PDB entry 3GX4 | X-ray diffraction, 2.70 A resolution | chains X and Y of the 3 polymer chains in the assembly

# Chain X
Name: Alkyltransferase-like protein 1
Source organism: Schizosaccharomyces pombe
UniProtKB: Q9UTN9 (ATL1_SCHPO); residues 1-108 here = UniProt positions 1-108
Amino-acid sequence (116 residues; numbered 1 to 116; the number before each row is that of its first residue):
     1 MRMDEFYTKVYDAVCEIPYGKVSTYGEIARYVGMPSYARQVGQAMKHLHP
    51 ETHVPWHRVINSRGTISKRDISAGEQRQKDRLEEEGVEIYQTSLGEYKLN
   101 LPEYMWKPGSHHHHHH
Unresolved in the structure: 109-116
Differences from the reference sequence: expression tag (109-116)
Ligand contacts: cobalt hexammine(III) (NCO): Arg39, Gln40, Gly42, Gln43
Swiss-Prot annotation at these positions:
  - site: Tyr25 (Required for phosphate rotation/nucleotide flipping), Arg39 (Arg finger, required for nucleotide flipping), Arg69 (Critical for recognition of O(6)-alkylguanines, probes the electrostatic potential of the flipped base to distinguish between O(6)-alkylguanine and guanine)
  - mutagenesis: Arg69 (R69A/F: Reduces discrimination of modified bases 10-100-fold and increases sensitivity toward alkylating agents)
From the paper describing this entry:
  - binding site for the 13-nt DNA strand (chain Y): Trp56, Ser67, Arg69
  - binding site for the 13-nt DNA strand: Arg39

# Chain Y
Molecule: 13-nt DNA strand
Sequence (13 nucleotides; row label = number of the first residue in the row):
   201 GCCATGXCTAGTA
Modified / non-standard residues: 6OG (6-O-methyl guanosine-5'-monophosphate) at position 207
Ligand contacts: cobalt hexammine(III) (NCO): DG206, 6OG_207, DC208

# How chain X and chain Y interact
Contacting residue pairs (23; chain X residue first):
  Thr24(X) with DT209(Y), phosphate contact
  Tyr25(X) with 6OG_207(Y), base contact; DC208(Y), phosphate contact; DT209(Y), hydrogen bond to the phosphate
  Gly26(X) with DT209(Y), hydrogen bond to the phosphate
  Ala38(X) with DC208(Y), phosphate contact
  Arg39(X) with DG206(Y), base contact; DC208(Y), hydrogen bond to the base
  Gln43(X) with 6OG_207(Y), phosphate contact
  Met45(X) with 6OG_207(Y), base contact
  Lys46(X) with 6OG_207(Y), salt bridge to the phosphate
  Trp56(X) with 6OG_207(Y), base contact
  Val59(X) with 6OG_207(Y), base contact
  Asn61(X) with DT209(Y), phosphate contact
  Ser62(X) with DT209(Y), hydrogen bond to the phosphate; DA210(Y), phosphate contact
  Ser67(X) with 6OG_207(Y), hydrogen bond to the phosphate; DC208(Y), hydrogen bond to the phosphate
  Arg69(X) with 6OG_207(Y), base contact
  Asp70(X) with DG206(Y), sugar contact; 6OG_207(Y), phosphate contact
  Ile71(X) with DG206(Y), phosphate contact
  Gln78(X) with 6OG_207(Y), base contact
Other interface residues (no listed pair), chain X (21 interface residues in all): Gln40, Gly42, Leu48, Ile60

# Overview
Chain X and chain Y form an interface of 21 and 5 residues respectively, with 6 hydrogen bonds and 1 salt
bridge. Polar pairs include Arg39(X)-DC208(Y), Tyr25(X)-DT209(Y) and Gly26(X)-DT209(Y). The paper reports a
binding site for the 13-nt DNA strand (chain Y) at Trp56(X), Ser67(X) and Arg69(X); a binding site for the
13-nt DNA strand at Arg39(X).
Here chain X is Alkyltransferase-like protein 1 (Schizosaccharomyces pombe) and chain Y is a 13-nt DNA strand.
Entry 3GX4 (Crystal Structure Analysis of S. Pombe ATL in complex with DNA) was determined by X-ray
diffraction, deposited together with 3GYH and 3GVA.
